Entry 6O7T (electron microscopy, 3.20 A resolution); this record covers chains c and d of the 15 polymer chains in the assembly.

[Chain c]
Molecule: V-type proton ATPase subunit c''
From: Saccharomyces cerevisiae
UniProt: P23968 (VATO_YEAST); numbering as in UniProt (aligned over 1-213)
Chain sequence (213 residues; numbered 1 to 213; the number before each row is that of its first residue):
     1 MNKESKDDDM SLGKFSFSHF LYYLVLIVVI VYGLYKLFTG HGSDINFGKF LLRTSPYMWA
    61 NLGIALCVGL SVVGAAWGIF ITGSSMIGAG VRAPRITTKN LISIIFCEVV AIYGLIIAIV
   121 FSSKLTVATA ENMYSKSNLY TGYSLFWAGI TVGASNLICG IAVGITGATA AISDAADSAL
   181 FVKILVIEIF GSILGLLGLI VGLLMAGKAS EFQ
Disordered / not traced: 1-18
Curated features (UniProtKB/Swiss-Prot):
  - site: Glu-108 (Essential for proton translocation)
  - mutagenesis: Glu-108 (E108D: Partial inactivation; E108L/Q/V: Inactivation)

[Chain d]
Molecule: V-type proton ATPase subunit d
From: Saccharomyces cerevisiae
UniProt: P32366 (VA0D_YEAST); residue numbers follow UniProt; this construct covers 1-345
Chain sequence (345 residues; each row starts with the number of its first residue):
     1 MEGVYFNIDN GFIEGVVRGY RNGLLSNNQY INLTQCDTLE DLKLQLSSTD YGNFLSSVSS
    61 ESLTTSLIQE YASSKLYHEF NYIRDQSSGS TRKFMDYITY GYMIDNVALM ITGTIHDRDK
   121 GEILQRCHPL GWFDTLPTLS VATDLESLYE TVLVDTPLAP YFKNCFDTAE ELDDMNIEII
   181 RNKLYKAYLE DFYNFVTEEI PEPAKECMQT LLGFEADRRS INIALNSLQS SDIDPDLKSD
   241 LLPNIGKLYP LATFHLAQAQ DFEGVRAALA NVYEYRGFLE TGNLEDHFYQ LEMELCRDAF
   301 TQQFAISTVW AWMKSKEQEV RNITWIAECI AQNQRERINN YISVY
Disordered / not traced: 1-2, 162-175, 229-236, 280-286
Curated features (UniProtKB/Swiss-Prot):
  - modified residue: Met-1 (N-acetylmethionine)

[Interface between chain c and chain d]
Residue-residue contacts (23):
  Trp-77(c) / Val-4(d)  hydrogen bond (side chain-backbone)
  Trp-77(c) / Tyr-5(d)  hydrophobic
  Phe-80(c) / Ile-8(d)  hydrophobic
  Ile-81(c) / Val-4(d)
  Ile-81(c) / Asn-7(d)
  Ser-84(c) / Asn-7(d)  hydrogen bond (side chain-backbone)
  Ser-84(c) / Gly-11(d)
  Ser-84(c) / Phe-12(d)  hydrogen bond (backbone-backbone)
  Gly-88(c) / Phe-12(d)
  Gly-88(c) / Gly-15(d)
  Gly-88(c) / Val-16(d)
  Ala-89(c) / Gly-15(d)
  Val-91(c) / Phe-12(d)  hydrophobic
  Arg-92(c) / Gly-19(d)  hydrogen bond (side chain-backbone)
  Arg-92(c) / Asn-22(d)
  Arg-92(c) / Asp-50(d)  salt bridge
  Ile-161(c) / Val-4(d)  hydrophobic
  Ile-165(c) / Phe-304(d)
  Thr-169(c) / Gln-303(d)
  Thr-169(c) / Phe-304(d)
  Ile-172(c) / Arg-18(d)
  Ile-172(c) / Gln-303(d)
  Ala-175(c) / Asn-22(d)
Also at the interface, not in a pair above, chain c (16 interface residues in all): Ser-85, Ile-87, Ala-168
Also at the interface, not in a pair above, chain d (15 interface residues in all): Gly-3

[In short]
Chain c and chain d form an interface of 16 and 15 residues respectively, with 4 hydrogen bonds and 1 salt
bridge. Polar contacts include Arg-92(c)/Asp-50(d), Trp-77(c)/Val-4(d) and Ser-84(c)/Asn-7(d). Curated
annotation (UniProt) lists one mutagenesis site on chain c.
Chain c is V-type proton ATPase subunit c'' and chain d is V-type proton ATPase subunit d, both from
Saccharomyces cerevisiae; the structure, Saccharomyces cerevisiae V-ATPase Vph1-VO, was determined by electron
microscopy together with 6O7U, 6O7V, 6O7W and 6O7X from the same study.
